PDB entry 7FID | electron microscopy, 2.44 A resolution | chains B and D of the 7 polymer chains in the assembly

Chain B (and D):
Name: Lon protease
From: Meiothermus taiwanensis
Notes: EC 3.4.21.53; chain D of this document is another copy of the same molecule, construct and numbering; everything in this record applies to it too
UniProtKB: A0A059VAZ3 (A0A059VAZ3_9DEIN); residues 1-793 here = UniProt positions 1-793
Amino-acid sequence (806 residues; row label = number of the first residue in the row):
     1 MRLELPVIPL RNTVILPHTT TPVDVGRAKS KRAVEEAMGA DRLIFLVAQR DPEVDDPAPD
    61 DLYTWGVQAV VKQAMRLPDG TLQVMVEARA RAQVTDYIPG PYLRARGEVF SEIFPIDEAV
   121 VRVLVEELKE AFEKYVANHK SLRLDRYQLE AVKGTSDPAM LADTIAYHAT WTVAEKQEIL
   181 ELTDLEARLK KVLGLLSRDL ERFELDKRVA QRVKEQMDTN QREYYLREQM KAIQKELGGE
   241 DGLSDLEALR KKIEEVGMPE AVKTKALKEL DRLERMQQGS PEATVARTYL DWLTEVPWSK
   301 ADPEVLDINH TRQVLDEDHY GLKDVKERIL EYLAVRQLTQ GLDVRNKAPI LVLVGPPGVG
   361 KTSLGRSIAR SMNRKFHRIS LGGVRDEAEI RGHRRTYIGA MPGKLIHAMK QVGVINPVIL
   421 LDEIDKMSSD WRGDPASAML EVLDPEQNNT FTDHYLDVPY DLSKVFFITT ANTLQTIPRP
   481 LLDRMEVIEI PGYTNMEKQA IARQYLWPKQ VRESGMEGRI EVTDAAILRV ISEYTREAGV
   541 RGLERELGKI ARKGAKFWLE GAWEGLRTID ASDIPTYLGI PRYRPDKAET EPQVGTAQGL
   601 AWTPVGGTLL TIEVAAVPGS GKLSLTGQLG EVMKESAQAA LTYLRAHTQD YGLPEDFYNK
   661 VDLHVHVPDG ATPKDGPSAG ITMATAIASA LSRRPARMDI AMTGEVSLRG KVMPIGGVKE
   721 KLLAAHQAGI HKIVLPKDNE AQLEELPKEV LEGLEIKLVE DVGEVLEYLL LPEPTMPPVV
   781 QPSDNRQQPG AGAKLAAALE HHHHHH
Unresolved in the structure: 1, 781-806
Differences from the reference sequence: expression tag (794-806)
Ligand contacts: ATP-gamma-S (AGS; phosphothiophosphoric acid-adenylate ester): Asp-318, His-319, Tyr-320, Leu-322, Pro-356, Pro-357, Gly-358, Val-359, Gly-360, Lys-361, Thr-362, Ser-363, Glu-423, Tyr-493, Ile-501, Tyr-505, Lys-509, Val-540, Arg-541
What the authors report for this chain:
  - catalytic residues: Ser-678 (citing earlier work)

Interface between chain B and chain D:
Pairs across the interface - 16 pairs, chain B then chain D:
  Val-209(B) / Ala-232(D)
  Val-209(B) / Glu-236(D)
  Arg-212(B) / Ala-232(D)  hydrogen bond (side chain-backbone)
  Arg-212(B) / Lys-235(D)
  Arg-212(B) / Glu-236(D)  salt bridge
  Val-213(B) / Tyr-225(D)  hydrophobic
  Val-213(B) / Glu-228(D)
  Val-213(B) / Gln-229(D)
  Val-213(B) / Ala-232(D)  hydrophobic
  Gln-216(B) / Glu-228(D)
  Gln-216(B) / Lys-231(D)
  Gln-216(B) / Ala-232(D)
  Met-217(B) / Tyr-224(D)  hydrophobic
  Met-217(B) / Glu-228(D)
  Asn-220(B) / Tyr-224(D)  hydrogen bond
  Asn-220(B) / Glu-228(D)  hydrogen bond
Also at the interface, not in a pair above, chain B (7 interface residues in all): Arg-208
Also at the interface, not in a pair above, chain D (9 interface residues in all): Ile-233

Overview:
Chain B and chain D form an interface of 7 and 9 residues respectively, with 3 hydrogen bonds and 1 salt
bridge. Polar contacts include Arg-212(B)/Glu-236(D), Arg-212(B)/Ala-232(D) and Asn-220(B)/Tyr-224(D). Bound
to chain B: ATP-gamma-S. The paper reports the catalytic residue Ser-678(B).
Chain B and chain D are both Lon protease (Meiothermus taiwanensis); the structure, Processive cleavage of
substrate at individual proteolytic active sites of the Lon proteasecomplex (conformation 1), was determined
by electron microscopy together with 7EV4, 7EV6, 7FIE and 7FIZ from the same study.
